7N0B - chains B and D of the 4 polymer chains in the assembly; structure by electron microscopy, 3.90 A resolution.

== Chain B ==
Name: Proofreading exoribonuclease
Organism: Severe acute respiratory syndrome coronavirus 2
Notes: EC 3.1.13.-
UniProtKB: P0DTD1 (R1AB_SARS2); residues 1-527 here correspond to UniProt positions 5926-6452 (UniProt number = residue number + 5925)
Chain sequence (527 residues; each row starts with the number of its first residue):
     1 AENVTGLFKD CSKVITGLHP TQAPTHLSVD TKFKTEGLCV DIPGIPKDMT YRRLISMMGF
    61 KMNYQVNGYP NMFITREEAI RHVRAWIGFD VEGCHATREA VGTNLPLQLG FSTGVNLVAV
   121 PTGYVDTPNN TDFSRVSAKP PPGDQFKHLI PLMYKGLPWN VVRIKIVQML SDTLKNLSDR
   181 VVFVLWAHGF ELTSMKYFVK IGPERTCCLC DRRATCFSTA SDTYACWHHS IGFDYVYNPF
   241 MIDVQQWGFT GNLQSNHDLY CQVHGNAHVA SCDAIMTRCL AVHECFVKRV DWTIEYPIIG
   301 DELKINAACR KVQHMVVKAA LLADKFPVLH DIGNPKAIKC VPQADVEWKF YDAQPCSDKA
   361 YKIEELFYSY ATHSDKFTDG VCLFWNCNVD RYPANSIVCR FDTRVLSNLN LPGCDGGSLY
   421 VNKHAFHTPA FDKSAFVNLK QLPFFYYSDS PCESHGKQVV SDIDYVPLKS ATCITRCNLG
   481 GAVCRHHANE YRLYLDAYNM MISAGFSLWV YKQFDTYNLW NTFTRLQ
Disordered / not traced: 1, 455-464, 524-527
Metal / ion sites: Ca2+ site 1: Asp90, Glu92, Asp273 (shared with C71(D) of chain D); Ca2+ site 2: Asp90, Glu191 (shared with C70(D), C71(D) of chain D); Zn2+ site 1: Cys207, Cys210, Cys226, His229; Zn2+ site 2: His257, Cys261, His264, Cys279; Zn2+ site 3: Cys452, Cys484, His487
UniProt features mapped onto this chain:
  - region: Cys414 to Thr428 (GpppA-binding)
  - active site: Asp90, Glu92, Glu191, His268, Asp273
  - binding site (Mg(2+)): Asp90, Glu92, Glu191, His268, Asp273
  - binding site (Zn(2+)): Cys207, Cys210, Cys226, His229, His257, Cys261, His264, Cys279, Cys452, Cys477, Cys484, His487
  - binding site (S-adenosyl-L-methionine): Asp331 to Ala337
  - site: Gln527 (Cleavage)
Reported in the primary citation:
  - Ca2+ coordination: Asp90, Glu92, Glu191, Asp273
  - catalytic residues: Asp90, Glu92, Glu191, Asp273
  - catalytic residues: His268 (citing earlier work)
  - specificity-determining residues: His95 (proposed by the authors, not directly observed)

== Chain D ==
Molecule: 33-nt RNA strand
Sequence (33 nucleotides; each row starts with the number of its first residue):
    39 CGGUCAUUCU CCUAAGAAGC UAUUAAAAUC ACC
Disordered / not traced: 39-52
Metal / ion sites: Ca2+ site 1: C70, C71 (shared with Asp90(B), Glu191(B) of chain B); Ca2+ site 2: C71 (shared with Asp90(B), Glu92(B), Asp273(B) of chain B)

== Interface between chain B and chain D ==
Contacting residue pairs (19; chain B residue first):
  Glu2(B) - A60(D)  phosphate contact
  Glu2(B) - U61(D)  hydrogen bond to the phosphate
  Glu2(B) - U62(D)  phosphate contact
  Asp90(B) - C71(D)  phosphate contact
  Val91(B) - C71(D)  sugar contact
  Glu92(B) - C71(D)  phosphate contact
  Gly93(B) - C71(D)  hydrogen bond to the phosphate
  His95(B) - C71(D)  base contact
  Gln145(B) - C71(D)  hydrogen bond to the base
  Phe146(B) - C71(D)  base contact
  Trp186(B) - A69(D)  phosphate contact
  Trp186(B) - C70(D)  hydrogen bond to the phosphate
  Phe190(B) - C70(D)  sugar contact
  Gln245(B) - A69(D)  hydrogen bond to the sugar
  Gly251(B) - A69(D)  phosphate contact
  Asn252(B) - A69(D)  hydrogen bond to the phosphate
  Asn252(B) - C70(D)  phosphate contact
  Leu253(B) - C70(D)  phosphate contact
  Asp273(B) - C71(D)  phosphate contact
Other interface residues (no listed pair), chain B (19 interface residues in all): Asn104, Pro141, Ala187, His268

== Summary ==
The interface between chain B and chain D involves 19 residues on one side and 6 on the other, with 6 hydrogen
bonds. Polar contacts include Gln145(B)-C71(D), Gln245(B)-A69(D) and Glu2(B)-U61(D). The paper reports
catalytic residues Asp90(B), Glu92(B) and Glu191(B) among others; Ca2+ coordination by Asp90(B), Glu92(B) and
Glu191(B) among others.
Chain B is Proofreading exoribonuclease (Severe acute respiratory syndrome coronavirus 2) and chain D is a
33-nt RNA strand; the structure, Cryo-EM structure of SARS-CoV-2 nsp10-nsp14 (WT)-RNA complex, was determined
by electron microscopy together with 7N0C and 7N0D from the same study.
